PDB entry 7V5N | X-ray diffraction, 1.70 A resolution | chains F and G of the 3 polymer chains in the assembly

Chain F:
Name: bevacizumab fab heavy chain
Source organism: Homo sapiens
Notes: antibody fragment or engineered binder
Sequence (231 residues; numbered 1 to 231; the number before each row is that of its first residue):
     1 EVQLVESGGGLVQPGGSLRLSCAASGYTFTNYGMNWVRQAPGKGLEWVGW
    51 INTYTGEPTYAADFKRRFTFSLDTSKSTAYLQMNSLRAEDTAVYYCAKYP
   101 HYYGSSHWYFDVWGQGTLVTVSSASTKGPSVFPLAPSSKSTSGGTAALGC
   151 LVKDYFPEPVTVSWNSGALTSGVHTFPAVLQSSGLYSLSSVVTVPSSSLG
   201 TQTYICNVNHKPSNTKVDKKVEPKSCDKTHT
Unresolved in the structure: 137-143, 224-231
Disulfide bonds: Cys22-Cys96, Cys150-Cys206

Chain G:
Molecule: 24-nt DNA strand
Sequence (24 nucleotides; each row starts with the number of its first residue):
     1 GCGGTTGGTGGTAGTTACGTTCGC

How chain F and chain G interact:
Residue-residue contacts (41; chain F residue first):
  Val2(F) - DT6(G)  phosphate contact
  Thr28(F) - DG8(G)  base contact
  Thr28(F) - DG10(G)  base contact
  Thr30(F) - DG10(G)  base contact
  Thr30(F) - DG11(G)  hydrogen bond to the base
  Thr30(F) - DT15(G)  hydrogen bond to the base
  Asn31(F) - DG8(G)  base contact
  Asn31(F) - DT9(G)  hydrogen bond to the base
  Asn31(F) - DG10(G)  hydrogen bond to the base
  Asn31(F) - DG11(G)  base contact
  Asn31(F) - DT15(G)  base contact
  Asn31(F) - DT16(G)  base contact
  Tyr32(F) - DT15(G)  base contact
  Tyr32(F) - DT16(G)  hydrogen bond to the base
  Gly33(F) - DG14(G)  hydrogen bond to the base
  Gly33(F) - DT15(G)  base contact
  Asn35(F) - DG14(G)  hydrogen bond to the base
  Trp50(F) - DG14(G)  phosphate contact
  Trp50(F) - DT15(G)  base contact
  Asn52(F) - DA13(G)  hydrogen bond to the base
  Asn52(F) - DG14(G)  hydrogen bond to the phosphate
  Asn52(F) - DT15(G)  base contact
  Thr53(F) - DT15(G)  hydrogen bond to the base
  Tyr54(F) - DG11(G)  stacking on the base
  Tyr54(F) - DT12(G)  base contact
  Tyr54(F) - DA13(G)  base contact
  Tyr54(F) - DT15(G)  base contact
  Thr55(F) - DT12(G)  sugar contact
  Tyr99(F) - DG14(G)  stacking on the base
  His101(F) - DT6(G)  stacking on the base
  His101(F) - DG7(G)  hydrogen bond to the base
  His101(F) - DT16(G)  hydrogen bond to the base
  Tyr102(F) - DT16(G)  base contact
  Tyr102(F) - DA17(G)  hydrogen bond to the phosphate
  Tyr103(F) - DG14(G)  sugar contact
  Tyr103(F) - DT15(G)  sugar contact
  Tyr103(F) - DT16(G)  stacking on the base
  Gly104(F) - DT16(G)  phosphate contact
  Gly104(F) - DA17(G)  phosphate contact
  Ser105(F) - DA17(G)  hydrogen bond to the phosphate
  Trp108(F) - DG14(G)  sugar contact
Also at the interface, not in a pair above, chain F (21 interface residues in all): Gly26, Met34

In short:
21 residues of chain F face 12 of chain G across their interface, with 14 hydrogen bonds and 4 aromatic
stacking contacts. Polar contacts include Thr30(F)-DG11(G), Thr30(F)-DT15(G) and Asn31(F)-DT9(G).
Here chain F is bevacizumab fab heavy chain (Homo sapiens) and chain G is a 24-nt DNA strand. Entry 7V5N
(Crystal structure of Fab fragment of bevacizumab bound to DNA aptamer) was determined by X-ray diffraction.
